2DGM - chains B and F of the 6 polymer chains in the assembly; structure by X-ray diffraction, 1.95 A resolution.

# Chain B (and F)
Protein: Glutamate decarboxylase beta
From: Escherichia coli
Notes: EC 4.1.1.15; chain F of this document is another copy of the same molecule, construct and numbering; everything in this record applies to it too
UniProt: P69910 (DCEB_ECOLI); numbering as in UniProt (aligned over 1-466)
Amino-acid sequence (466 residues; numbered 1 to 466; the number before each row is that of its first residue):
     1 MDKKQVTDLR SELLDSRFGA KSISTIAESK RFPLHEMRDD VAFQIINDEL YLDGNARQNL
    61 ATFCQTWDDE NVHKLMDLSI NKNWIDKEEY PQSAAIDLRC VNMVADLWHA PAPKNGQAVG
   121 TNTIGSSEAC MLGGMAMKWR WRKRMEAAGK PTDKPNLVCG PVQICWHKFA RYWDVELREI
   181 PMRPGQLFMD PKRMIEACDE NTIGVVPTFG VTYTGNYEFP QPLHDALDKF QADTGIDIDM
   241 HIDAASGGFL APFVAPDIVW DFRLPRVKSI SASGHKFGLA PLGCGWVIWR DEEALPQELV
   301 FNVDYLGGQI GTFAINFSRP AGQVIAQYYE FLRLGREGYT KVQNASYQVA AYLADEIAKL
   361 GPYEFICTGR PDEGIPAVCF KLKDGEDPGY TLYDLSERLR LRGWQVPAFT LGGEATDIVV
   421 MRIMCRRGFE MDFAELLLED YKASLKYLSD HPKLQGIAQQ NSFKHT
Disordered / not traced: 1-2, 454-466 (chain F: 1-2, 457-466)
Covalently attached groups: pyridoxal phosphate (PLP) linked to Lys-276
Residues lining bound ligands: pyridoxal phosphate (PLP): Gly-125, Ser-126, Ser-127, Gln-163, Cys-165, Thr-208, Gly-210, Thr-212, Asp-243, Ala-245, Ser-246, Ser-273, His-275
UniProt features mapped onto this chain:
  - binding site (substrate): Thr-62, Asn-83
  - binding site (pyridoxal 5'-phosphate): Ser-126, Ser-127, Thr-212, His-275
  - modified residue: Lys-276 (N6-(pyridoxal phosphate)lysine), Lys-446 (N6-acetyllysine), Lys-453 (N6-acetyllysine), Lys-464 (N6-acetyllysine)
  - mutagenesis: Lys-276 (K276A: Strongly reduces pyridoxal phosphate binding and increases stability of the polypeptide; K276H: Abolishes pyridoxal phosphate binding)
Reported in the primary citation:
  - binding site for iodide ion: Ser-16, Arg-17, Phe-18, Trp-67, Asp-68, His-73, Asn-81, Val-342, Arg-427
  - allosteric site: Ser-16 to Gly-19

# Chain B / chain F interface
Pairs across the interface (16):
  Gln-5(B) with Lys-3(F); Val-6(F)
  Val-6(B) with Val-6(F), hydrophobic
  Leu-9(B) with Leu-9(F), hydrophobic; Arg-10(F); Leu-13(F), hydrophobic
  Glu-12(B) with Leu-13(F); Leu-14(F)
  Leu-13(B) with Leu-13(F), hydrophobic
  His-35(B) with Arg-10(F)
  Glu-36(B) with Arg-10(F); Leu-14(F); Asp-15(F), hydrogen bond (side chain-backbone)
  Arg-38(B) with Leu-14(F)
  Pro-91(B) with Arg-402(F)
  Gln-92(B) with Leu-436(F)
Also at the interface, not in a pair above, chain B (12 interface residues in all): Met-37, Arg-99
Also at the interface, not in a pair above, chain F (11 interface residues in all): Ser-11, Asp-432

# Overview
12 residues of chain B face 11 of chain F across their interface, with 1 hydrogen bond. Its one
hydrogen-bonded contact is Glu-36(B)/Asp-15(F). Covalently linked pyridoxal phosphate: at Lys-276(B). From the
paper: a binding site for iodide ion at Ser-16(B), Arg-17(B) and Phe-18(B) among others; an allosteric site at
Ser-16(B).
Both chains are Glutamate decarboxylase beta (Escherichia coli). Entry 2DGM (Crystal structure of Escherichia
coli GadB in complex with iodide) was determined by X-ray diffraction (same publication as 2DGK and 2DGL).
